PDB entry 3TPU | X-ray diffraction, 3.10 A resolution | chains A and J of the 4 polymer chains in the assembly

[Chain A]
Protein: 42F3 alpha
From: Mus musculus, Homo sapiens
Amino-acid sequence (211 residues; row label = number of the first residue in the row; numbers below 1 keep their minus sign (Ser-3 is residue -3)):
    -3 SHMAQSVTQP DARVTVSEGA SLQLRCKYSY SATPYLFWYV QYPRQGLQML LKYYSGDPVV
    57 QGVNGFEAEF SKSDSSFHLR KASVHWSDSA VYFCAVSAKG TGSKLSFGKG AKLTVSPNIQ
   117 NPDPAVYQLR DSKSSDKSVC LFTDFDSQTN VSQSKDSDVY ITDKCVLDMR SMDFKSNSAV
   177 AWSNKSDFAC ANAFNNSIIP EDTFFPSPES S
Unresolved in the structure: -3 to -1, 131-132, 207
Disulfide bonds: Cys22-Cys90, Cys136-Cys186

[Chain J]
Protein: p5E8 peptide
Amino-acid sequence (9 residues; row label = number of the first residue in the row):
     1 FLSPFWFDI

[How chain A and chain J interact]
Contacting residue pairs (5):
  Lys95(A) - Phe1(J)
  Lys95(A) - Leu2(J)  hydrogen bond (side chain-backbone)
  Gly96(A) - Pro4(J)
  Gly96(A) - Trp6(J)
  Gly98(A) - Trp6(J)
Also at the interface, not in a pair above, chain A (5 interface residues in all): Tyr50, Ser99
Also at the interface, not in a pair above, chain J (5 interface residues in all): Phe7

[Summary]
The chain A/chain J interface involves 5 residues from each chain, with 1 hydrogen bond. The hydrogen-bonded
pair is Lys95(A)-Leu2(J).
Here chain A is 42F3 alpha (Mus musculus, Homo sapiens) and chain J is p5E8 peptide. Entry 3TPU (42F3
p5E8/H2-Ld complex) was determined by X-ray diffraction, deposited together with 3TF7, 3TFK and 3TJH.
